1KWQ - chain A; structure by X-ray diffraction, 2.60 A resolution.

Chain A:
Protein: Carbonic anhydrase II
Organism: Homo sapiens
Notes: EC 4.2.1.1
UniProt: P00918 (CAH2_HUMAN); the author numbering skips numbers that UniProt does not, so the offset changes along the chain: 1-125 = UniProt 0-124; 127-261 = UniProt 125-259
Amino-acid sequence (260 residues; row label = number of the first residue in the row; note: 1 number in that range is skipped by the numbering (no residue carries it; nothing is unmodelled there)):
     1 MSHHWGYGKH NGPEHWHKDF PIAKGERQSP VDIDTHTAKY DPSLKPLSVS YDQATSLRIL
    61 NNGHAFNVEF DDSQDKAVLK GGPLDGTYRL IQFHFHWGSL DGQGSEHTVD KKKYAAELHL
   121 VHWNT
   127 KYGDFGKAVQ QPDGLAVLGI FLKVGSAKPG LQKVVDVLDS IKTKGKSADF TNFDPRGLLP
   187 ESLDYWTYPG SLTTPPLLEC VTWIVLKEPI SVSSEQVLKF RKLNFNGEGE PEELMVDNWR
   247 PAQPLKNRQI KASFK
Not modelled in the structure: 1-2
Bound ions: Zn2+: His-94, His-96, His-119 (together with 2000-07); Hg2+: Val-135, Gln-137, Cys-206
Residues lining bound ligands: 2000-07 (SG1; 3-nitro-4-(2-oxo-pyrrolidin-1-yl)-benzenesulfonamide): Asn-67, Gln-92, His-94, His-96, Glu-106, His-119, Val-121, Phe-131, Val-135, Leu-141, Val-143, Ser-197, Leu-198, Thr-199, Thr-200, Pro-202, Trp-209

In short:
Bound to chain A: 2000-07. His-94, His-96 and His-119 coordinate Zn2+. Val-135, Gln-137 and Cys-206 coordinate
Hg2+.
Chain A is Carbonic anhydrase II (Homo sapiens); the structure, Human carbonic anhydrase II complexed with
inhibitor 2000-07, was determined by X-ray diffraction (same publication as 1KWR).
